3JSQ - chain A; structure by X-ray diffraction, 2.30 A resolution.

== Chain A ==
Protein: Adipocyte fatty acid-binding protein
Organism: Mus musculus
UniProt: P04117 (FABP4_MOUSE); residues 1-131 here correspond to UniProt positions 2-132 (UniProt number = residue number + 1)
Sequence (131 residues; each row starts with the number of its first residue):
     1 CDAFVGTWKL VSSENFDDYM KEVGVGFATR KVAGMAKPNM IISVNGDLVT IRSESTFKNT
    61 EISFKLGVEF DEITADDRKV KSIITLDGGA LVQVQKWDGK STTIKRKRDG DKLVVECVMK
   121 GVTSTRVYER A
Ligand contacts: (2E,4R)-4-hydroxynon-2-enal (HNE): F16, Y19, M20, V25, A33, F57, D76, R78, V115, C117, R126, Y128
Curated features (UniProtKB/Swiss-Prot):
  - motif: K21 to K31 (Nuclear localization signal)
  - binding site (a fatty acid): R126 to Y128
  - modified residue: C1 (N-acetylcysteine), S12 (Phosphoserine), Y19 (Phosphotyrosine)
What the authors report for this chain:
  - binding site for (2E,4R)-4-hydroxynon-2-enal: F16, Y19, M20, V25, A33, F57, D76, R78, V115, C117, R126, Y128
  - conformationally variable residues (side-chain flip): A36, F57

== Summary ==
Bound to chain A: (2E,4R)-4-hydroxynon-2-enal. UniProt lists 3 fatty acid-binding residues. The paper reports
a binding site for (2E,4R)-4-hydroxynon-2-enal at F16, Y19 and M20 among others; conformational variability at
A36 and F57.
Chain A is Adipocyte fatty acid-binding protein (Mus musculus); the structure, Crystal structure of adipocyte
fatty acid binding protein non-covalently modified with 4-hydroxy-2-nonenal, was determined by X-ray
diffraction, deposited together with 3JS1.
